2GVM - chains A and B of the 4 polymer chains in the assembly; structure by X-ray diffraction, 2.30 A resolution.

[Chain A (and B)]
Molecule: Hydrophobin-1
Source organism: Hypocrea jecorina
Notes: chain B of this document is another copy of the same molecule, construct and numbering; everything in this record applies to it too
UniProt: P52754 (HYP1_TRIRE); residues 1-75 here correspond to UniProt positions 23-97 (UniProt number = residue number + 22)
Chain sequence (75 residues; numbered 1 to 75; the number before each row is that of its first residue):
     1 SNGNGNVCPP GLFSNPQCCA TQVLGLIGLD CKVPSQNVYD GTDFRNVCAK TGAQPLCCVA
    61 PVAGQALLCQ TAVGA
Unresolved in the structure: 1-5
Disulfides: C8-C57, C18-C48, C19-C31, C58-C69
Ion coordination: Zn2+: D43 (shared with 2 residues of chain D)
From the paper describing this entry:
  - Zn2+ coordination: D40, D43

[Interface between chain A and chain B]
Contacting residue pairs - 8 pairs, chain A then chain B:
  L24(A) - V59(B)
  L24(A) - A66(B)  hydrogen bond (backbone-backbone)
  L24(A) - L67(B)
  L24(A) - L68(B)  hydrogen bond (backbone-backbone)
  G25(A) - V59(B)
  G25(A) - A60(B)
  G25(A) - L67(B)
  T71(A) - P61(B)
Interface residues without a listed pair, chain A (6 interface residues in all): F13, L26, Q70
Interface residues without a listed pair, chain B (8 interface residues in all): L12, I27

[Summary]
Chain A and chain B form an interface of 6 and 8 residues respectively, with 2 hydrogen bonds. Backbone
hydrogen bonds pair L24(A)-A66(B) and L24(A)-L68(B). From the paper: Zn2+ coordination by D40(A) and D43(A).
Chain A and chain B are both Hydrophobin-1 (Hypocrea jecorina); the structure, Crystal structure of
hydrophobin HFBI with detergent, was determined by X-ray diffraction, deposited together with 2FZ6.
